PDB entry 7V9K | electron microscopy, 8.10 A resolution (very low resolution: no residue pairs are listed; an interface is given only as per-side residue counts) | chains A and J of the 34 polymer chains in the assembly

== Chain A ==
Protein: Histone H3.1
From: Homo sapiens
UniProt: P68431 (H31_HUMAN); residues 0-135 here correspond to UniProt positions 1-136 (UniProt number = residue number + 1)
Sequence (136 residues; numbered 0 to 135; the number before each row is that of its first residue; numbering starts at 0):
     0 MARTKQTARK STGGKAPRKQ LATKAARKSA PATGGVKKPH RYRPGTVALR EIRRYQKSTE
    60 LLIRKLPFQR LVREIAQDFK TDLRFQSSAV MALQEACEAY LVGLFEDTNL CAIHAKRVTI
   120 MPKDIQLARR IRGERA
Unresolved in the structure: 0-35
Swiss-Prot annotation at these positions:
  - modified residue: Arg2 (Asymmetric dimethylarginine), Thr3 (Phosphothreonine), Lys4 (Allysine), Gln5 (5-glutamyl dopamine), Thr6 (Phosphothreonine), Arg8 (Citrulline), Lys9 (N6,N6,N6-trimethyllysine), Ser10 (ADP-ribosylserine), Thr11 (Phosphothreonine), Lys14 (N6-(2-hydroxyisobutyryl)lysine), Arg17 (Asymmetric dimethylarginine), Lys18 (N6-(2-hydroxyisobutyryl)lysine), Lys23 (N6-(2-hydroxyisobutyryl)lysine), Arg26 (Citrulline), Lys27 (N6,N6,N6-trimethyllysine), Ser28 (ADP-ribosylserine), Lys36 (N6,N6,N6-trimethyllysine), Lys37 (N6-methyllysine), Tyr41 (Phosphotyrosine), Lys56 (N6,N6,N6-trimethyllysine) and 8 more in UniProt
  - lipidation: Lys18 (N6-decanoyllysine)

== Chain J ==
Molecule: 539-nt DNA strand
From: Homo sapiens
Sequence (539 nucleotides; row label = number of the first residue in the row):
     1 AACCCTAACC CTAACCCTAA CCCTAACCCT AACCCTAACC CTAACCCTAA CCCTAACCCT
    61 AACCCTAACC CTAACCCTAA CCCTAACCCT AACCCTAACC CTAACCCTAA CCCTAACCCT
   121 AACCCTAACC CTAACCCTAA CCCTAACCCT AACCCTAACC CTAACCCTAA CCCTAACCCT
   181 AACCCTAACC CTAACCCTAA CCCTAACCCT AACCCTAACC CTAACCCTAA CCCTAACCCT
   241 AACCCTAACC CTAACCCTAA CCCTAACCCT AACCCTAACC CTAACCCTAA CCCTAACCCT
   301 AACCCTAACC CTAACCCTAA CCCTAACCCT AACCCTAACC CTAACCCTAA CCCTAACCCT
   361 AACCCTAACC CTAACCCTAA CCCTAACCCT AACCCTAACC CTAACCCTAA CCCTAACCCT
   421 AACCCTAACC CTAACCCTAA CCCTAACCCT AACCCTAACC CTAACCCTAA CCCTAACCCT
   481 AACCCTAACC CTAACCCTAA CCCTAACCCT AACCCTAACC CTAACCCTAA CCCTAACCC

== Chain A / chain J interface ==
At this resolution (8 A) residue pairs are not listed: 13 residues of chain A and 16 of chain J lie at the interface.

== Overview ==
Chain A and chain J form an interface of 13 and 16 residues respectively.
Chain A is Histone H3.1 and chain J is a 539-nt DNA strand, both from Homo sapiens; the structure, Telomeric
tetranucleosome, was determined by electron microscopy together with 7V90, 7V96, 7V9C, 7V9J, 7V9S and 7VA4
from the same study.
